PDB entry 6FXP | X-ray diffraction, 2.03 A resolution | chain A

[Chain A]
Protein: Uncharacterized protein
Organism: Staphylococcus aureus subsp. aureus Mu50
UniProt: A0A0H3JSV1 (A0A0H3JSV1_STAAM); residues 2-250 here correspond to UniProt positions 36-284 (UniProt number = residue number + 34)
Amino-acid sequence (254 residues; numbered -3 to 250; the number before each row is that of its first residue; numbers below 1 keep their minus sign (Ser-3 is residue -3)):
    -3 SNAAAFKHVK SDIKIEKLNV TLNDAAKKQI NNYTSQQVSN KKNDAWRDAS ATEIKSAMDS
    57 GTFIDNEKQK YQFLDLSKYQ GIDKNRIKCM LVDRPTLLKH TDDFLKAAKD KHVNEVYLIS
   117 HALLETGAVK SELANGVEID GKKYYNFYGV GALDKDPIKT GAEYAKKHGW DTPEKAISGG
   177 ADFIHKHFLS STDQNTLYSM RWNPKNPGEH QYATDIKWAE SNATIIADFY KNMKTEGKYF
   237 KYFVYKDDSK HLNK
Not modelled in the structure: -3 to 0
Differences from the reference sequence: expression tag (-3 to 1)
Ion coordination: Na+: Ile26, Tyr29 (shared with 2 residues of chain B)

[In short]
Ile26 and Tyr29 coordinate Na+.
Chain A is Uncharacterized protein (Staphylococcus aureus subsp. aureus Mu50); the structure, Crystal
structure of S. aureus glucosaminidase B, was determined by X-ray diffraction together with 6FXO from the same
study.
